8VPN - chains A and B; structure by electron microscopy, 2.70 A resolution.

Chain A:
Protein: Solute carrier family 12 member 3
Organism: Homo sapiens
UniProtKB: J3QSS1 (J3QSS1_HUMAN); residues 1-1020 here = UniProt positions 1-1020
Sequence (1020 residues; each row starts with the number of its first residue):
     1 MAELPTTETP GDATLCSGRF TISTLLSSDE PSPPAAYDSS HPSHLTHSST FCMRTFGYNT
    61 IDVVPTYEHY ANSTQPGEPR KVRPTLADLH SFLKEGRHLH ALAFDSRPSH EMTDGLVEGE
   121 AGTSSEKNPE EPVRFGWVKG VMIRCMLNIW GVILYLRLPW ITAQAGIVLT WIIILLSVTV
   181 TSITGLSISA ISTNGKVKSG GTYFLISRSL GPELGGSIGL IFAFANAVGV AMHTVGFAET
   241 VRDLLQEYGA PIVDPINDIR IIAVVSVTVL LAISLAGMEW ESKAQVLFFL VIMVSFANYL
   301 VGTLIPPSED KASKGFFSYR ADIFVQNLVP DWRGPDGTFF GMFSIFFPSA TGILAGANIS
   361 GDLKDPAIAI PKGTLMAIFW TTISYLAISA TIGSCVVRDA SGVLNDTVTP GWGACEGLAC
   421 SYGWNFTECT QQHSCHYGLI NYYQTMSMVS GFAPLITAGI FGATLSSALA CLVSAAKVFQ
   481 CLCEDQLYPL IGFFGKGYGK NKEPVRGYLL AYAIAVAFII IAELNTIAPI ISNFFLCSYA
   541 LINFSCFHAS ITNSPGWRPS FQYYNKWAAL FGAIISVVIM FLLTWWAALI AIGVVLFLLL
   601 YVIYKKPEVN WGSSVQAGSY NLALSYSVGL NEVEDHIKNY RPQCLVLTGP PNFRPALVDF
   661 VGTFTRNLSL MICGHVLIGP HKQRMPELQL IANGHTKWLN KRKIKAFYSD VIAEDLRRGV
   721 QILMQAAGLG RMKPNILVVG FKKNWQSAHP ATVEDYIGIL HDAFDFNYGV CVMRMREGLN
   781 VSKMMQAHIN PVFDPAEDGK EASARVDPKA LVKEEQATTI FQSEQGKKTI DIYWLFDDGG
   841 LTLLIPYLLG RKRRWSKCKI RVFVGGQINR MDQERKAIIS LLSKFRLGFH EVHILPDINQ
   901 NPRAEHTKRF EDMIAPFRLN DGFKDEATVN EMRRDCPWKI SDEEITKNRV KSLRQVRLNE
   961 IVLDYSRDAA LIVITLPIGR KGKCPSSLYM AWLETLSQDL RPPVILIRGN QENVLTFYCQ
Not modelled in the structure: 1-51, 94-131, 781-814, 1020
Modified residues: T55 (phosphothreonine; TPO); T60 (phosphothreonine; TPO); S73 (phosphoserine; SEP)
Disulfides: C415-C420, C429-C435
Residues lining bound ligands:
  - ATP (adenosine-5'-triphosphate): L647, T648, G649, R654, L657, G674, H675, V676, L716, V739, G740, F741, K742, K743, N744, Y756, L779, N780
  - Indapamide (BL1; 4-chloro-N-[(2S)-2-methyl-2,3-dihydro-1H-indol-1-yl]-3-sulfamoylbenzamide): N148, F222, N226, G229, M232, H233, P348, S349, T351, G352, I353, L354, A355, N358, C471, S474, I531, F535, Y539
Reported in the primary citation:
  - post-translational modification sites: T55, T60, S73
  - binding site for Indapamide: N148, N226, H233, T351, C471, F535
  - mutagenesis - T55A, T60A, S73A, K196A, K198A, R208A, N226A, R558A, N610A, W611A, H636A, R654A: decreased catalytic activity
  - mutagenesis - N226A: decreased binding to Indapamide
  - binding site for ATP: L647, R654, H675, V676, G740, K742, N780
  - mutagenesis - H675A, K742A, N780A: unchanged catalytic activity
  - contacts within the chain: S73-K196, D362-K477, R208-W611 (cation-pi contact)
  - conformationally variable residues (loop rearrangement, order/disorder transition): C52 to L93, W611
  - specificity-determining residues: T351, C471 (proposed by the authors, not directly observed)

Chain B:
Protein: Solute carrier family 12 member 3
Organism: Homo sapiens
UniProtKB: J3QSS1 (J3QSS1_HUMAN); residues 1-1020 here = UniProt positions 1-1020
Sequence (1020 residues; numbered 1 to 1020; the number before each row is that of its first residue):
     1 MAELPTTETP GDATLCSGRF TISTLLSSDE PSPPAAYDSS HPSHLTHSST FCMRTFGYNT
    61 IDVVPTYEHY ANSTQPGEPR KVRPTLADLH SFLKEGRHLH ALAFDSRPSH EMTDGLVEGE
   121 AGTSSEKNPE EPVRFGWVKG VMIRCMLNIW GVILYLRLPW ITAQAGIVLT WIIILLSVTV
   181 TSITGLSISA ISTNGKVKSG GTYFLISRSL GPELGGSIGL IFAFANAVGV AMHTVGFAET
   241 VRDLLQEYGA PIVDPINDIR IIAVVSVTVL LAISLAGMEW ESKAQVLFFL VIMVSFANYL
   301 VGTLIPPSED KASKGFFSYR ADIFVQNLVP DWRGPDGTFF GMFSIFFPSA TGILAGANIS
   361 GDLKDPAIAI PKGTLMAIFW TTISYLAISA TIGSCVVRDA SGVLNDTVTP GWGACEGLAC
   421 SYGWNFTECT QQHSCHYGLI NYYQTMSMVS GFAPLITAGI FGATLSSALA CLVSAAKVFQ
   481 CLCEDQLYPL IGFFGKGYGK NKEPVRGYLL AYAIAVAFII IAELNTIAPI ISNFFLCSYA
   541 LINFSCFHAS ITNSPGWRPS FQYYNKWAAL FGAIISVVIM FLLTWWAALI AIGVVLFLLL
   601 YVIYKKPEVN WGSSVQAGSY NLALSYSVGL NEVEDHIKNY RPQCLVLTGP PNFRPALVDF
   661 VGTFTRNLSL MICGHVLIGP HKQRMPELQL IANGHTKWLN KRKIKAFYSD VIAEDLRRGV
   721 QILMQAAGLG RMKPNILVVG FKKNWQSAHP ATVEDYIGIL HDAFDFNYGV CVMRMREGLN
   781 VSKMMQAHIN PVFDPAEDGK EASARVDPKA LVKEEQATTI FQSEQGKKTI DIYWLFDDGG
   841 LTLLIPYLLG RKRRWSKCKI RVFVGGQINR MDQERKAIIS LLSKFRLGFH EVHILPDINQ
   901 NPRAEHTKRF EDMIAPFRLN DGFKDEATVN EMRRDCPWKI SDEEITKNRV KSLRQVRLNE
   961 IVLDYSRDAA LIVITLPIGR KGKCPSSLYM AWLETLSQDL RPPVILIRGN QENVLTFYCQ
Not modelled in the structure: 1-135, 486-495, 781-814
Residues lining bound ligands: ATP (adenosine-5'-triphosphate): L647, G649, R654, L657, G674, H675, V676, L716, V739, G740, F741, K742, K743, L779, N780
Reported in the primary citation:
  - mutagenesis - R851A, R886A, Y1018A, Q1020A: decreased catalytic activity

How chain A and chain B interact:
Pairs across the interface (147; chain A residue first):
  M53(A) with Q867(B)
  R54(A) with N899(B), hydrogen bond (backbone-side chain)
  T55(A) with R870(B)
  F56(A) with L835(B); F836(B), hydrophobic; G866(B); I898(B), hydrophobic; R954(B)
  N59(A) with N899(B); R954(B)
  T60(A) with K951(B); R954(B)
  D62(A) with F836(B); R1008(B), salt bridge
  V63(A) with F836(B); D837(B)
  P65(A) with W834(B), hydrophobic; D837(B)
  Y67(A) with K884(B); F1017(B), hydrophobic
  H69(A) with D837(B), salt bridge; N1013(B)
  Y70(A) with D837(B), hydrogen bond; G839(B); G840(B); N1013(B); L1015(B); F1017(B), hydrophobic
  N72(A) with Y1018(B)
  S73(A) with Y1018(B)
  R83(A) with D837(B), salt bridge; Q1011(B), hydrogen bond (side chain-backbone); E1012(B); N1013(B), hydrogen bond
  P84(A) with Q1011(B)
  L86(A) with F764(B); I978(B), hydrophobic; N1010(B); Q1011(B)
  D88(A) with R980(B), hydrogen bond (backbone-side chain)
  L89(A) with R980(B); Q1011(B)
  H90(A) with H761(B), hydrogen bond; F764(B); D765(B), salt bridge; G979(B); R980(B); K981(B)
  S91(A) with R980(B), hydrogen bond (backbone-side chain)
  F92(A) with K981(B)
  N194(A) with R886(B); C1019(B)
  G195(A) with R886(B); F1017(B)
  K196(A) with F1017(B), hydrogen bond (backbone-backbone); C1019(B), hydrogen bond (backbone-side chain)
  V197(A) with C1019(B), hydrophobic
  F204(A) with C1019(B), hydrophobic; Q1020(B)
  R208(A) with K638(B); Q1020(B), hydrogen bond (side chain-backbone)
  N553(A) with R851(B)
  S554(A) with K638(B); N639(B); R851(B)
  P555(A) with Y640(B); L848(B), hydrophobic
  G556(A) with K638(B), hydrogen bond (backbone-backbone)
  R558(A) with Y847(B); F885(B), hydrogen bond (side chain-backbone); R886(B), hydrogen bond (backbone-side chain)
  N610(A) with D635(B); H636(B)
  W611(A) with H636(B); K638(B); Q1020(B)
  G612(A) with K638(B), hydrogen bond (backbone-side chain)
  S613(A) with N639(B)
  Q616(A) with V633(B); E634(B)
  A617(A) with N639(B)
  S619(A) with V633(B)
  Y620(A) with L630(B); R641(B); Q643(B), hydrogen bond; L670(B); M732(B)
  N621(A) with R641(B), hydrogen bond
  L622(A) with Y626(B), hydrophobic
  A623(A) with M732(B), hydrophobic
  L624(A) with S669(B)
  Y626(A) with L622(B), hydrophobic; A623(B); Y626(B), hydrophobic
  S627(A) with S627(B)
  V628(A) with K705(B)
  L630(A) with S619(B); A623(B), hydrophobic
  N631(A) with A706(B); F707(B)
  E632(A) with N700(B)
  E634(A) with Q616(B)
  D635(A) with N693(B), hydrogen bond
  H636(A) with Q616(B)
  N639(A) with Q616(B); A617(B); Y620(B)
  R641(A) with A617(B); N621(B)
  Q643(A) with Y620(B), hydrogen bond
  N667(A) with W611(B)
  L668(A) with W611(B)
  S669(A) with L624(B)
  L670(A) with Y620(B)
  I672(A) with L729(B), hydrophobic
  K682(A) with D765(B)
  R684(A) with D765(B)
  N700(A) with E632(B)
  K705(A) with V628(B)
  A706(A) with N631(B)
  F707(A) with G730(B)
  V711(A) with Q725(B)
  I712(A) with Q725(B), hydrogen bond (backbone-side chain)
  I722(A) with A726(B)
  Q725(A) with I712(B), hydrogen bond (side chain-backbone)
  A726(A) with I722(B), hydrophobic; A726(B), hydrophobic; A727(B)
  A727(A) with A726(B)
  G728(A) with G728(B), hydrogen bond (backbone-backbone)
  L729(A) with F707(B), hydrophobic
  G730(A) with F707(B)
  R731(A) with Q616(B)
  M732(A) with Y620(B), hydrophobic; L624(B), hydrophobic; S627(B)
  D765(A) with K682(B); R684(B)
  F766(A) with Q683(B)
  E824(A) with P555(B); G556(B)
  R851(A) with W611(B)
  R853(A) with G556(B)
  F1017(A) with W611(B), hydrophobic
  C1019(A) with D485(B); G612(B); S613(B)
Also at the interface, not in a pair above, chain A (96 interface residues in all): C52, V64, T66, A71, T85, T193, W557, Q683, R854, K857
Also at the interface, not in a pair above, chain B (98 interface residues in all): G195, R208, V609, L668, I672, V711, F766, N767, I868, I878, L881, L887, V950, T1016
From the paper, about this interface:
  - pairs named by the authors: N194(A)-R886(B), W611(B)-R641(A) (cation-pi contact)
  - interface residues, chain A: C52(A), T55(A), T60(A), N553(A), S554(A), R558(A)
  - interface residues, chain B: Y847(B), R851(B), R1008(B), T1016(B), Y1018(B)

In short:
The interface between chain A and chain B involves 96 residues on one side and 98 on the other, with 21
hydrogen bonds and 4 salt bridges. Among the polar pairs are D62(A)-R1008(B), H69(A)-D837(B) and
R83(A)-D837(B). The paper describes a contact between N194(A) and R886(B); a cation-pi contact between W611(B)
and R641(A). The paper reports a binding site for ATP at L647(A), R654(A) and H675(A) among others; T55A, T60A
and S73A of chain A, among others, reduce catalytic activity; 19 substitutions were tested in all.
Chain A is Solute carrier family 12 member 3 and chain B is Solute carrier family 12 member 3, both from Homo
sapiens; the structure, Phosphorylated human NCC in complex with indapamide, was determined by electron
microscopy together with 8VPP and 9BWT from the same study.
